Entry 2OTL (X-ray diffraction, 2.70 A resolution); this record covers chains 0 and L of the 31 polymer chains in the assembly.

== Chain 0 ==
Molecule: 23S ribosomal RNA
Organism: Haloarcula marismortui
Sequence (2922 nucleotides; numbered 2 to 2923; the number before each row is that of its first residue):
     2 UUGGCUACUA UGCCAGCUGG UGGAUUGCUC GGCUCAGGCG CUGAUGAAGG ACGUGCCAAG
    62 CUGCGAUAAG CCAUGGGGAG CCGCACGGAG GCGAAGAACC AUGGAUUUCC GAAUGAGAAU
   122 CUCUCUAACA AUUGCUUCGC GCAAUGAGGA ACCCCGAGAA CUGAAACAUC UCAGUAUCGG
   182 GAGGAACAGA AAACGCAAUG UGAUGUCGUU AGUAACCGCG AGUGAACGCG AUACAGCCCA
   242 AACCGAAGCC CUCACGGGCA AUGUGGUGUC AGGGCUACCU CUCAUCAGCC GACCGUCUCG
   302 ACGAAGUCUC UUGGAACAGA GCGUGAUACA GGGUGACAAC CCCGUACUCG AGACCAGUAC
   362 GACGUGCGGU AGUGCCAGAG UAGCGGGGGU UGGAUAUCCC UCGCGAAUAA CGCAGGCAUC
   422 GACUGCGAAG GCUAAACACA ACCUGAGACC GAUAGUGAAC AAGUAGUGUG AACGAACGCU
   482 GCAAAGUACC CUCAGAAGGG AGGCGAAAUA GAGCAUGAAA UCAGUUGGCG AUCGAGCGAC
   542 AGGGCAUACA AGGUCCCUCG ACGAAUGACC GACGCGCGAG CGUCCAGUAA GACUCACGGG
   602 AAGCCGAUGU UCUGUCGUAC GUUUUGAAAA ACGAGCCAGG GAGUGUGUCU GCAUGGCAAG
   662 UCUAACCGGA GUAUCCGGGG AGGCACAGGG AAACCGACAU GGCCGCAGGG CUUUGCCCGA
   722 GGGCCGCCGU CUUCAAGGGC GGGGAGCCAU GUGGACACGA CCCGAAUCCG GACGAUCUAC
   782 GCAUGGACAA GAUGAAGCGU GCCGAAAGGC ACGUGGAAGU CUGUUAGAGU UGGUGUCCUA
   842 CAAUACCCUC UCGUGAUCUA UGUGUAGGGG UGAAAGGCCC AUCGAGUCCG GCAACAGCUG
   902 GUUCCAAUCG AAACAUGUCG AAGCAUGACC UCCGCCGAGG UAGUCUGUGA GGUAGAGCGA
   962 CCGAUUGGUG UGUCCGCCUC CGAGAGGAGU CGGCACACCU GUCAAACUCC AAACUUACAG
  1022 ACGCCGUUUG ACGCGGGGAU UCCGGUGCGC GGGGUAAGCC UGUGUACCAG GAGGGGAACA
  1082 ACCCAGAGAU AGGUUAAGGU CCCCAAGUGU GGAUUAAGUG UAAUCCUCUG AAGGUGGUCU
  1142 CGAGCCCUAG ACAGCCGGGA GGUGAGCUUA GAAGCAGCUA CCCUCUAAGA AAAGCGUAAC
  1202 AGCUUACCGG CCGAGGUUUG AGGCGCCCAA AAUGAUCGGG ACUCAAAUCC ACCACCGAGA
  1262 CCUGUCCGUA CCACUCAUAC UGGUAAUCGA GUAGAUUGGC GCUCUAAUUG GAUGGAAGUA
  1322 GGGGUGAAAA CUCCUAUGGA CCGAUUAGUG ACGAAAAUCC UGGCCAUAGU AGCAGCGAUA
  1382 GUCGGGUGAG AACCCCGACG GCCUAAUGGA UAAGGGUUCC UCAGCACUGC UGAUCAGCUG
  1442 AGGGUUAGCC GGUCCUAAGU CAUACCGCAA CUCGACUAUG ACGAAAUGGG AAACGGGUUA
  1502 AUAUUCCCGU GCCACUAUGC AGUGAAAGUU GACGCCCUGG GGUCGAUCAC GCUGGGCAUU
  1562 CGCCCAGUCG AACCGUCCAA CUCCGUGGAA GCCGUAAUGG CAGGAAGCGG ACGAACGGCG
  1622 GCAUAGGGAA ACGUGAUUCA ACCUGGGGCC CAUGAAAAGA CGAGCAUAGU GUCCGUACCG
  1682 AGAACCGACA CAGGUGUCCA UGGCGGCGAA AGCCAAGGCC UGUCGGGAGC AACCAACGUU
  1742 AGGGAAUUCG GCAAGUUAGU CCCGUACCUU CGGAAGAAGG GAUGCCUGCU CCGGAACGGA
  1802 GCAGGUCGCA GUGACUCGGA AGCUCGGACU GUCUAGUAAC AACAUAGGUG ACCGCAAAUC
  1862 CGCAAGGACU CGUACGGUCA CUGAAUCCUG CCCAGUGCAG GUAUCUGAAC ACCUCGUACA
  1922 AGAGGACGAA GGACCUGUCA ACGGCGGGGG UAACUAUGAC CCUCUUAAGG UAGCGUAGUA
  1982 CCUUGCCGCA UCAGUAGCGG CUUGCAUGAA UGGAUUAACC AGAGCUUCAC UGUCCCAACG
  2042 UUGGGCCCGG UGAACUGUAC AUUCCAGUGC GGAGUCUGGA GACACCCAGG GGGAAGCGAA
  2102 GACCCUAUGG AGCUUUACUG CAGGCUGUCG CUGAGACGUG GUCGCCGAUG UGCAGCAUAG
  2162 GUAGGAGACA CUACACAGGU ACCCGCGCUA GCGGGCCACC GAGUCAACAG UGAAAUACUA
  2222 CCCGUCGGUG ACUGCGACUC UCACUCCGGG AGGAGGACAC CGAUAGCCGG GCAGUUUGAC
  2282 UGGGGCGGUA CGCGCUCGAA AAGAUAUCGA GCGCGCCCUA UGGCUAUCUC AGCCGGGACA
  2342 GAGACCCGGC GAAGAGUGCA AGAGCAAAAG AUAGCUUGAC AGUGUUCUUC CCAACGAGGA
  2402 ACGCUGACGC GAAAGCGUGG UCUAGCGAAC CAAUUAGCCU GCUUGAUGCG GGCAAUUGAU
  2462 GACAGAAAAG CUACCCUAGG GAUAACAGAG UCGUCACUCG CAAGAGCACA UAUCGACCGA
  2522 GUGGCUUGCU ACCUCGAUGU CGGUUCCCUC CAUCCUGCCC GUGCAGAAGC GGGCAAGGGU
  2582 GAGGUUGUUC GCCUAUUAAA GGAGGUCGUG AGCUGGGUUU AGACCGUCGU GAGACAGGUC
  2642 GGCUGCUAUC UACUGGGUGU GUAAUGGUGU CUGACAAGAA CGACCGUAUA GUACGAGAGG
  2702 AACUACGGUU GGUGGCCACU GGUGUACCGG UUGUUCGAGA GAGCACGUGC CGGGUAGCCA
  2762 CGCCACACGG GGUAAGAGCU GAACGCAUCU AAGCUCGAAA CCCACUUGGA AAAGAGACAC
  2822 CGCCGAGGUC CCGCGUACAA GACGCGGUCG AUAGACUCGG GGUGUGCGCG UCGAGGUAAC
  2882 GAGACGUUAA GCCCACGAGC ACUAACAGAC CAAAGCCAUC AU
Unresolved in the structure: 2-9, 126-127, 715, 971-998, 1560, 1952-1963, 2137-2236, 2339-2343, 2665-2666, 2915-2923
Construct notes: conflict C560 (U3155 in 3377779); modified residue (628, 2587-2588, 2619, 2621)
Modified positions: 1MA (6-hydro-1-methyladenosine-5'-monophosphate) at position 628, OMU (o2'-methyluridine 5'-monophosphate) at position 2587, OMG (o2'-methylguanosine-5'-monophosphate) at position 2588, UR3 (3-methyluridine-5'-monophoshate) at position 2619, PSU (pseudouridine-5'-monophosphate) at position 2621
Metal / ion sites: Mg2+ site 1 near G28 (its only coordinating residue here); Na+ site 1: C40, G41; Na+ site 2: G56, A59, G61; Na+ site 3: G66, U107; Mg2+ site 2 near U115 (its only coordinating residue here); Na+ site 4: C141, G142; Na+ site 5 near U146 (its only coordinating residue here); Mg2+ site 3: C162, U2276; K+ site 1: U163, U172; Mg2+ site 4: A165, A167, C168; Na+ site 6: A165, A166, A167; Mg2+ site 5 near A166 (its only coordinating residue here); 63 more Na+ sites not listed; 79 more Mg2+ sites not listed; 1 more K+ sites not listed
Residues lining bound ligands: girodazole (GIR): G2397, A2465, G2466
From the paper describing this entry:
  - binding site for girodazole: A2465, G2466

== Chain L ==
Name: 50S ribosomal protein L15P
Organism: Haloarcula marismortui
Reference sequence: P12737 (RL15_HALMA); residues 0-164 here correspond to UniProt positions 1-165 (UniProt number = residue number + 1)
Sequence (165 residues; numbered 0 to 164; the number before each row is that of its first residue; numbering starts at 0):
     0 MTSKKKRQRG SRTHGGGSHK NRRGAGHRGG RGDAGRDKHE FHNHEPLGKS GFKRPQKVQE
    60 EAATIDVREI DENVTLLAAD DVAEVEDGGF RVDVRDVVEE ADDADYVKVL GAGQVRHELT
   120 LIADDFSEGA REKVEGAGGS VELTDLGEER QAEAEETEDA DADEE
Unresolved in the structure: 0, 84-88, 151-164
Metal / ion sites: Na+ site 1: Gly-14 (shared with A1040(0), A1296(0) of chain 0); Na+ site 2 near Ala-33 (its only coordinating residue here)
Residues lining bound ligands: girodazole (GIR): Asp-36, Phe-40, His-43
From the paper describing this entry:
  - binding site for girodazole: Asp-36
  - conformationally variable residues (side-chain flip): Asp-36

== Chain 0 / chain L interface ==
Contacting residue pairs - 174 pairs, chain 0 then chain L:
  G164(0) / Arg-30(L)  phosphate contact
  A165(0) / Gly-29(L)  phosphate contact
  A165(0) / Arg-30(L)  hydrogen bond to the phosphate
  A165(0) / Ala-33(L)  phosphate contact
  A166(0) / Ala-24(L)  base contact
  A166(0) / Gly-25(L)  hydrogen bond to the base
  A166(0) / Gly-28(L)  base contact
  A166(0) / Gly-29(L)  hydrogen bond to the base
  A166(0) / Ala-33(L)  phosphate contact
  A166(0) / Gly-34(L)  hydrogen bond to the phosphate
  A166(0) / His-38(L)  base contact
  G196(0) / Lys-56(L)  hydrogen bond to the sugar
  C197(0) / Lys-56(L)  phosphate contact
  U214(0) / Gln-55(L)  sugar contact
  A215(0) / Lys-52(L)  salt bridge to the phosphate
  A215(0) / Gln-55(L)  sugar contact
  A216(0) / Lys-52(L)  salt bridge to the phosphate
  C220(0) / Lys-48(L)  sugar contact
  G221(0) / Arg-35(L)  phosphate contact
  G221(0) / Leu-46(L)  phosphate contact
  G221(0) / Gly-47(L)  hydrogen bond to the phosphate
  A222(0) / Asp-32(L)  phosphate contact
  A222(0) / Arg-35(L)  salt bridge to the phosphate
  G223(0) / Gly-31(L)  phosphate contact
  G223(0) / Asp-32(L)  hydrogen bond to the phosphate
  G416(0) / Lys-56(L)  phosphate contact
  G417(0) / Lys-56(L)  salt bridge to the phosphate
  U623(0) / Arg-11(L)  hydrogen bond to the phosphate
  U624(0) / Arg-11(L)  salt bridge to the phosphate
  U624(0) / His-18(L)  salt bridge to the phosphate
  U624(0) / Lys-19(L)  hydrogen bond to the phosphate
  U625(0) / Lys-19(L)  salt bridge to the phosphate
  G644(0) / Lys-4(L)  sugar contact
  G644(0) / Arg-8(L)  salt bridge to the phosphate
  G644(0) / His-13(L)  hydrogen bond to the base
  G644(0) / Arg-21(L)  hydrogen bond to the base
  U645(0) / Lys-4(L)  phosphate contact
  C687(0) / Glu-99(L)  hydrogen bond to the base
  A688(0) / Asp-65(L)  hydrogen bond to the base
  A688(0) / Arg-67(L)  salt bridge to the phosphate
  A688(0) / Leu-109(L)  base contact
  A688(0) / Ala-111(L)  base contact
  A692(0) / Gly-50(L)  sugar contact
  A692(0) / Phe-51(L)  hydrogen bond to the sugar
  A693(0) / Phe-51(L)  sugar contact
  A693(0) / Arg-53(L)  phosphate contact
  A694(0) / Arg-53(L)  salt bridge to the phosphate
  G697(0) / Thr-63(L)  base contact
  G697(0) / Lys-107(L)  salt bridge to the phosphate
  G697(0) / Leu-109(L)  base contact
  G697(0) / Ser-126(L)  phosphate contact
  G697(0) / Glu-127(L)  hydrogen bond to the phosphate
  A698(0) / Leu-109(L)  phosphate contact
  A698(0) / Gly-110(L)  hydrogen bond to the phosphate
  A698(0) / Ala-111(L)  sugar contact
  A698(0) / Ser-126(L)  hydrogen bond to the phosphate
  A698(0) / Gly-128(L)  phosphate contact
  C699(0) / Gly-110(L)  phosphate contact
  C699(0) / Ala-111(L)  phosphate contact
  C699(0) / Gly-112(L)  hydrogen bond to the phosphate
  C699(0) / Lys-132(L)  salt bridge to the phosphate
  A700(0) / Asp-70(L)  hydrogen bond to the base
  A700(0) / Glu-71(L)  base contact
  A700(0) / Gly-112(L)  phosphate contact
  A700(0) / Gln-113(L)  hydrogen bond to the base
  A700(0) / Val-114(L)  base contact
  A700(0) / Arg-115(L)  base contact
  U701(0) / Gln-113(L)  hydrogen bond to the phosphate
  U701(0) / Arg-115(L)  salt bridge to the phosphate
  G745(0) / Arg-67(L)  base contact
  G745(0) / Glu-71(L)  hydrogen bond to the base
  U753(0) / Ser-2(L)  phosphate contact
  G754(0) / Lys-3(L)  phosphate contact
  G754(0) / Lys-4(L)  salt bridge to the phosphate
  G755(0) / Lys-3(L)  salt bridge to the phosphate
  C757(0) / Arg-27(L)  phosphate contact
  C757(0) / Gly-31(L)  hydrogen bond to the phosphate
  A758(0) / Arg-27(L)  salt bridge to the phosphate
  A758(0) / Arg-30(L)  phosphate contact
  A758(0) / Gly-31(L)  hydrogen bond to the phosphate
  C759(0) / Arg-30(L)  salt bridge to the phosphate
  A761(0) / Arg-30(L)  salt bridge to the phosphate
  C762(0) / Arg-21(L)  hydrogen bond to the base
  C896(0) / Arg-30(L)  hydrogen bond to the phosphate
  A897(0) / Gly-23(L)  phosphate contact
  A897(0) / Ala-24(L)  hydrogen bond to the phosphate
  A897(0) / Arg-30(L)  salt bridge to the phosphate
  G898(0) / Arg-22(L)  phosphate contact
  G898(0) / Gly-23(L)  hydrogen bond to the phosphate
  G898(0) / Ala-24(L)  hydrogen bond to the phosphate
  G898(0) / Gly-25(L)  hydrogen bond to the phosphate
  G898(0) / His-26(L)  phosphate contact
  C899(0) / Arg-22(L)  salt bridge to the phosphate
  U900(0) / Lys-19(L)  salt bridge to the phosphate
  U900(0) / Arg-22(L)  salt bridge to the phosphate
  G901(0) / His-18(L)  salt bridge to the phosphate
  G901(0) / Lys-19(L)  phosphate contact
  G902(0) / Arg-11(L)  salt bridge to the phosphate
  G902(0) / His-18(L)  salt bridge to the phosphate
  U903(0) / Arg-11(L)  salt bridge to the phosphate
  U903(0) / Thr-12(L)  base contact
  U903(0) / His-18(L)  base contact
  U904(0) / Gln-7(L)  phosphate contact
  U904(0) / Arg-8(L)  hydrogen bond to the base
  U904(0) / Gly-9(L)  hydrogen bond to the phosphate
  U904(0) / Ser-10(L)  hydrogen bond to the phosphate
  U904(0) / Arg-11(L)  hydrogen bond to the phosphate
  C905(0) / Lys-5(L)  hydrogen bond to the base
  C905(0) / Arg-6(L)  base contact
  C906(0) / Arg-6(L)  base contact
  A907(0) / Arg-6(L)  base contact
  G918(0) / His-38(L)  hydrogen bond to the base
  G918(0) / Phe-40(L)  sugar contact
  U919(0) / Lys-37(L)  hydrogen bond to the phosphate
  U919(0) / His-38(L)  base contact
  C920(0) / Lys-37(L)  salt bridge to the phosphate
  G924(0) / Gly-25(L)  hydrogen bond to the sugar
  G924(0) / His-38(L)  base contact
  C925(0) / Gly-25(L)  phosphate contact
  C925(0) / His-26(L)  salt bridge to the phosphate
  C925(0) / Gly-28(L)  sugar contact
  C925(0) / His-38(L)  sugar contact
  C925(0) / Glu-39(L)  hydrogen bond to the sugar
  A926(0) / His-38(L)  sugar contact
  A926(0) / Glu-39(L)  sugar contact
  A926(0) / His-41(L)  hydrogen bond to the base
  U927(0) / His-41(L)  hydrogen bond to the sugar
  U927(0) / Asn-42(L)  sugar contact
  G1039(0) / Lys-3(L)  sugar contact
  U1041(0) / Gly-14(L)  sugar contact
  U1041(0) / Gly-15(L)  sugar contact
  U1041(0) / Gly-16(L)  phosphate contact
  U1042(0) / Gly-16(L)  phosphate contact
  U1042(0) / Ser-17(L)  hydrogen bond to the phosphate
  U1042(0) / Asn-20(L)  hydrogen bond to the phosphate
  A1294(0) / Gly-16(L)  phosphate contact
  G1295(0) / Thr-12(L)  hydrogen bond to the phosphate
  G1295(0) / Gly-14(L)  hydrogen bond to the phosphate
  G1295(0) / Gly-15(L)  hydrogen bond to the phosphate
  G1295(0) / Gly-16(L)  hydrogen bond to the phosphate
  A1296(0) / Lys-3(L)  salt bridge to the phosphate
  U1297(0) / Lys-3(L)  salt bridge to the phosphate
  U1298(0) / Arg-6(L)  hydrogen bond to the base
  G1299(0) / Thr-1(L)  phosphate contact
  G1299(0) / Arg-6(L)  hydrogen bond to the base
  G1300(0) / Thr-1(L)  hydrogen bond to the base
  G1302(0) / Lys-5(L)  hydrogen bond to the base
  C1353(0) / Lys-5(L)  hydrogen bond to the base
  G1354(0) / Lys-5(L)  hydrogen bond to the base
  G1354(0) / Arg-8(L)  salt bridge to the phosphate
  C2396(0) / Phe-40(L)  sugar contact
  A2430(0) / Leu-46(L)  sugar contact
  A2430(0) / Gly-47(L)  hydrogen bond to the sugar
  C2431(0) / Gly-47(L)  phosphate contact
  C2431(0) / Lys-48(L)  hydrogen bond to the phosphate
  C2432(0) / Lys-48(L)  salt bridge to the phosphate
  C2440(0) / Phe-51(L)  base contact
  U2441(0) / Phe-51(L)  sugar contact
  U2441(0) / Arg-53(L)  hydrogen bond to the phosphate
  G2442(0) / Arg-53(L)  salt bridge to the phosphate
  G2442(0) / Pro-54(L)  sugar contact
  G2442(0) / Val-57(L)  phosphate contact
  C2443(0) / Pro-54(L)  base contact
  C2443(0) / Lys-56(L)  hydrogen bond to the phosphate
  C2443(0) / Val-57(L)  sugar contact
  U2444(0) / Lys-56(L)  salt bridge to the phosphate
  G2452(0) / Phe-51(L)  base contact
  G2453(0) / Gly-50(L)  hydrogen bond to the phosphate
  G2453(0) / Phe-51(L)  sugar contact
  C2454(0) / Ser-49(L)  phosphate contact
  C2454(0) / Gly-50(L)  hydrogen bond to the phosphate
  A2465(0) / Phe-40(L)  base contact
  G2466(0) / Lys-37(L)  salt bridge to the phosphate
  A2467(0) / Lys-37(L)  salt bridge to the phosphate
Interface residues without a listed pair, chain 0 (92 interface residues in all): A226, A227, A686, C696, A1040, C1301, A2483
Interface residues without a listed pair, chain L (72 interface residues in all): Asp-36

== Overview ==
Chain 0 and chain L form an interface of 92 and 72 residues respectively, with 59 hydrogen bonds and 36 salt
bridges. Polar pairs include A166(0)/Gly-25(L), A166(0)/Gly-29(L) and G644(0)/His-13(L). Girodazole is bound
between chain 0 and chain L. The paper reports a binding site for girodazole at A2465(0), G2466(0) and
Asp-36(L); conformational variability at Asp-36(L).
Chain 0 is 23S ribosomal RNA and chain L is 50S ribosomal protein L15P, both from Haloarcula marismortui; the
structure, Girodazole bound to the large subunit of Haloarcula marismortui, was determined by X-ray
diffraction together with 2OTJ from the same study.
